7PIA - chains a and 3 of the 54 polymer chains in the assembly; structure by electron microscopy, 13.60 A resolution (very low resolution: no residue pairs are listed; an interface is given only as per-side residue counts).

[Chain a]
Molecule: 50S ribosomal protein L2
From: Mycoplasma pneumoniae M129
UniProtKB: P75577 (RL2_MYCPN); residues 1-287 here = UniProt positions 1-287
Amino-acid sequence (287 residues; numbered 1 to 287; the number before each row is that of its first residue):
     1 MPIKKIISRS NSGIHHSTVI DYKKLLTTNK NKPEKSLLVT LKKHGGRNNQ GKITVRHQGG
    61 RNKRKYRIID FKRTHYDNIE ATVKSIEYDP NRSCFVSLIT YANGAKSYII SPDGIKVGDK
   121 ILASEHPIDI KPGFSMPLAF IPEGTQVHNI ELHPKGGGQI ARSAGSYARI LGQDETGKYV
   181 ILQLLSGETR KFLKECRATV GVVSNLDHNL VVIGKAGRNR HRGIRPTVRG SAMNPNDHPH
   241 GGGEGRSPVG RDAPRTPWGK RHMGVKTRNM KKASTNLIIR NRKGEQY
Disordered / not traced: 1, 287

[Chain 3]
Molecule: 23S ribosomal RNA
From: Mycoplasma pneumoniae M129
Sequence (2907 nucleotides; each row starts with the number of its first residue):
     1 UACAAUAAGU UACUAAGGGC UUAUGGUGGA UGCCUUGGCA CUAAUAGGCG AUGAAGGACG
    61 UGUUAACCUG CGAUAAGCUU CGGGUAGGUG GUAAGAACCU CAGAUCCGGA GAUUUCCGAA
   121 UGGAGCAAUC CGGUAGUUGG AAACAGCUAU CAUUAAUUGA UGAAUAAAUA GUCAAUUAAA
   181 GCAAUACGUG GUGAAGUGAA ACAUCUCAGU AGCCACAGGA AAAGAAAACG AAUGUGAUUC
   241 CGUGUGUAGU GGCGAGCGAA AGCGGAACAG GCCAAACUUA UCAUUAGAUA GGGGUUGUAG
   301 GGCUUGCAAU GUGGACUUGA AAACGAUAGA AGAAGCUGUU GGAAAGCAGC GCGCAAAAGG
   361 GUGAUAGCCC CGUAUUUGAA AUUGUUUUCA UACCUAGCGA GAUCCCUGAG UAGCUCGGAA
   421 AACGUUAUUU UGAGUGAAUC UGCCCAGACC AUUGGGUAAG CCUAAAUACU AAUUAGUGAC
   481 CGAUAGCGAA ACAGUACCGU GAGGGAAAGG UGAAAAGAAC CCAGAGAUGG GAGUGAAAUA
   541 GAUUCUGAAA CCAUAUGCCU ACAACGUGUC AGAGCACAUU AAUGUGUGAU GGCGUGCGUU
   601 UUGAAGUAUG AGCCGGCGAG UUAUGAUAGC AAGCGUUAGU UAACCAGGAG AUGGGGAGCU
   661 GUAGCGAAAG CGAGUUUUAA AAGAGCGUUU GUUUGUUAUU AUAGACCCGA AACGGGUUGA
   721 GCUAGUCAUG AGCAGGUUGA AGGUUGAGUA ACAUCAACUG GAGGACCGAA CCGACUCUCG
   781 UUGAAACGAU AGCGGAUGAC UUGUGAUUAG GGGUGAAAUU CCAAUCGAAA UCCGUGAUAG
   841 CUGGUUCUCG UCGAAAUAGC UUUAAGGCUA GCGUGAGAUC ACAAAUAAGU GGAGGUAAAG
   901 CUACUGAAUG UAUGAUGGCG CCACCUAGGC GUACUGAAUA CAAUUAAACU CUGAAUGCCA
   961 UUUAUUUUAU UCUCGCAGUC AGACAGUGGG GGAUAAGCUU CAUUGUCAAG AGGGGAAGAG
  1021 CCCAGAUCAU UAAAUAAGGU CCCCAAAAUA UACUAAGUGG AAAAGGAUGU GAAAGUGCUA
  1081 AAACAGCAAG GAUGUUGGCU UAGAAGCAGC CAUCGUUUAA AGAGUGCGUA ACAGCUCACU
  1141 UGUCGAGUGU UUUUGCGCCG AAGAUGUAAC GGGGCUAAGU AUAUUACCGA AUUUAUGGAU
  1201 AAGAUUUAUA UCUUGUGGUA GACGAGCGUU GUAUUGGAGU UGAAGUCAAA GCGUGAGCAU
  1261 UGGUGGAUCC AAUACAAGUG AGAAUGCCGG CAUGAGUAAC GCUUGGGAGU GAGAAUCUCC
  1321 CAAACCGAUU GACUAAGGUU UCCUGGACCA GGGUCGUCCU UCCAGGGUUA GUCUGGACCU
  1381 AAGCUGAGGC UGAAAAGCGU AGGCGAUGGA CAACAGGUUA AUAUUCCUGU ACUUACAGUU
  1441 AGACUGAUGG AGUGACAAAG AAGGUUUUCC ACCCCCAUAA UUGGAUUUGG GGAUAAAUCA
  1501 UAAGGUGGUA CAAUAGGCAA AUCCGUUGUG CAUAACAUUG AGUGAUGAUG UCGAGUGAAU
  1561 GAGUGAUCAA GUAGCGAAGG UGGUAUUAAU CAUGCUUUCA AGAAAAGCUU CUAGGGUUAA
  1621 UCUAGCUGUA ACCAGUACCG AGAACGAACA CACGUAGUCA AGGAGAGGAU CCUAAGGUUA
  1681 GCGAGUGAAC UAUAGCCAAG GAACUCUGCA AAUUAACCCC GUAAGUUAGC GAGAAGGGGU
  1741 GCUUAUGUAA AAGUAAGCCG CAGUGAAGAA CGAGGGGGGA CUGUUUAACU AAAACACAAC
  1801 UCUAUGCCAA ACCGUAAGGU GAUGUAUAUG GGGUGACACC UGCCCAGUGC UGGAAGGUUA
  1861 AAGAAGGAGG UUAGCGCAAG CGAAGCUUUU AACUGAAGCC CCAGUGAACG GCGGCCGUAA
  1921 CUAUAACGGU CCUAAGGUAG CGAAAUUCCU AGUCGGGUAA AUUCCGUCCC GCUUGAAUGG
  1981 UGUAACCAUC UCUUGACUGU CUCGGCUAUA GACUCGGUGA AAUCCAGGUA CGGGUGAAGA
  2041 CACCCGUUAG GCGCAACGGG ACGGAAAGAC CCCGUGAAGC UUUACUGUAG CUUAAUAUUG
  2101 AUCAGGACAU UAUCAUGUAG AGAAUAGGUA GGAGCAAUCG AUGCAAGUUC GCUAGGACUU
  2161 GUUGAUGCGA AAGGUGGAAU ACUACCCUUG GUUGUGUGCU GUUCUAAUUG GUAACUGUUA
  2221 UCCAGUUUCA AGACAGUGUU AGGUGGGCAG UUUGACUGGG GCGGUCGCCU CCUAAAAGGU
  2281 AACGGAGGCG UACAAAGGUA CCUUCAGUAC GGUUGGAAAU CGUAUGUAGA GUGUAAUGGU
  2341 GUAAGGGUGC UUGACUGUGA GACAUACAGG UCGAACAGGU GAGAAAUCAG GUCAUAGUGA
  2401 UCCGGUGGUC CAGUAUGGAA UGGCCAUCGC UCAACGGAUA AAAGCUACUC CGGGGAUAAC
  2461 AGGCUGAUAC UGCCCAAGAG UUCAUAUCGA CGGCAGUGUU UGGCACCUCG AUGUCGACUC
  2521 AUCUCAUCCU CGAGCUGAAG CAGGUUCGAA GGGUUCGGCU GUUCGCCGAU UAAAGAGAUA
  2581 CGUGAGUUGG GUUCAAACCG UCGUGAGACA GGUUGGUCCC UAUCUAUUGU GCCCGUAGGA
  2641 AGAUUGAAGA GUGUUGCUUC UAGUACGAGA GGACCGAAGC GAGGACACCU CUUAUGCUCC
  2701 AGUUGUAGCG CCAGCUGCAC CGCUGGGUAG UAACGUGUCU AUUAGAUAAA CGCUGAAAGC
  2761 AUCUAAGUGU GAAACUAUCU CAAAGAUUAA UCUUCCCAUU UCGCAAGAAA GUAAGAGCCG
  2821 UCAAAGACGA UGACGUUGAU AGGUUACAGG UGUAAGCAUA GUGAUAUGUU GAGCUGAGUA
  2881 AUACUAAUUG CUCGAGGACU UAUUGGA
Disordered / not traced: 1-7, 923-927, 1560-1569, 2901-2907

[Interface between chain a and chain 3]
At this resolution (14 A) residue pairs are not listed: 161 residues of chain a and 144 of chain 3 lie at the interface.

[Summary]
161 residues of chain a and 144 residues of chain 3 are in contact.
Chain a is 50S ribosomal protein L2 and chain 3 is 23S ribosomal RNA, both from Mycoplasma pneumoniae M129;
the structure, 70S ribosome with A/P- and P/E-site tRNAs in spectinomycin-treated Mycoplasma pneumoniae cells,
was determined by electron microscopy together with 7OOC, 7OOD, 7P6Z, 7PAH, 7PAI, 7PAJ and 23 further entries
from the same study.
